PDB entry 1CBR | X-ray diffraction, 2.90 A resolution | chains A and B

[Chain A (and B)]
Molecule: Cellular retinoic acid binding protein type I
From: Mus musculus
Notes: chain B of this document is another copy of the same molecule, construct and numbering; everything in this record applies to it too
UniProtKB: P62965 (RABP1_MOUSE); numbering as in UniProt (aligned over 1-136)
Sequence (136 residues; each row starts with the number of its first residue):
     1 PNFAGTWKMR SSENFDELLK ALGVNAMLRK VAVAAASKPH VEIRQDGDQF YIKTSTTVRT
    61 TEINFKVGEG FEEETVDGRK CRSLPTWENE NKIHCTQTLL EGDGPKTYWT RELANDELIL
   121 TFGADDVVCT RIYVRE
Small-molecule neighbours: retinoic acid (REA): F15, L19, V24, L28, V31, A32, A36, P39, T54, T56, V58, R59, V76, D77, L120, F122, R131, Y133

[Interface between chain A and chain B]
Contacting residue pairs (6; chain A residue first):
  N25(A) with L28(B)
  M27(A) with R59(B)
  L28(A) with V58(B), hydrophobic
  V31(A) with T57(B); V58(B)
  V58(A) with T57(B)
Also at the interface, not in a pair above, chain B (5 interface residues in all): V31

[In short]
The chain A/chain B interface involves 5 residues from each chain. Ligands of chain A: retinoic acid.
Both chains are Cellular retinoic acid binding protein type I (Mus musculus). Entry 1CBR (Crystal structure of
cellular retinoic-acid-binding proteins I and II in complex with all-trans-retinoic acid and a ...) was
determined by X-ray diffraction (same publication as 1CBQ and 1CBS).
